Entry 9JCM (X-ray diffraction, 3.49 A resolution); this record covers chains A and B.

Chain A (and B):
Protein: D-3-phosphoglycerate dehydrogenase
Organism: Zea mays
Notes: EC 1.1.1.95; chain B of this document is another copy of the same molecule, construct and numbering; everything in this record applies to it too
Reference sequence: A0A1D6DW07 (A0A1D6DW07_MAIZE); numbering as in UniProt (aligned over 1-387)
Sequence (387 residues; numbered 1 to 387; the number before each row is that of its first residue):
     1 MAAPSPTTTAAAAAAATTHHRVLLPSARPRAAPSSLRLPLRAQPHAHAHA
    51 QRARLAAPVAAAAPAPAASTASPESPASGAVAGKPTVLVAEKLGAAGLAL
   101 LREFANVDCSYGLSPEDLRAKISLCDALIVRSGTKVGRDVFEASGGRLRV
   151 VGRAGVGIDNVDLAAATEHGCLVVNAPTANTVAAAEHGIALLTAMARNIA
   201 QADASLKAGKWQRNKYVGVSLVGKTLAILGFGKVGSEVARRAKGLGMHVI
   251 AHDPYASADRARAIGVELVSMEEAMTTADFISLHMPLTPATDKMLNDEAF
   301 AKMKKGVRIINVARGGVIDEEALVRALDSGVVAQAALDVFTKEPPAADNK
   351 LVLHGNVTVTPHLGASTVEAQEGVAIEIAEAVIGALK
Disordered / not traced: 1-82
What the authors report for this chain:
  - contacts within the chain: Ser-282/His-284 (hydrogen bond)
  - mutagenesis - S282L: decreased catalytic activity
  - mutagenesis - S282L/H284A: decreased binding to NAD+
  - mutagenesis - S282L/H284A: increased catalytic activity
  - mutagenesis - S282L: increased binding to NAD+

Interface between chain A and chain B:
Contacting residue pairs - 109 pairs, chain A then chain B:
  Ala-183(A) / Arg-197(B)  hydrogen bond (backbone-side chain)
  Glu-186(A) / Arg-197(B)  salt bridge
  Glu-186(A) / Val-219(B)
  Glu-186(A) / Ser-220(B)
  Glu-186(A) / Leu-221(B)  hydrogen bond (side chain-backbone)
  Glu-186(A) / Val-222(B)  hydrogen bond (side chain-backbone)
  His-187(A) / Arg-197(B)
  His-187(A) / Ile-199(B)
  Ala-190(A) / Thr-193(B)
  Leu-191(A) / Ile-199(B)  hydrophobic
  Thr-193(A) / Ala-190(B)
  Thr-193(A) / Thr-193(B)  hydrogen bond
  Ala-194(A) / Ala-194(B)  hydrophobic
  Ala-194(A) / Ile-199(B)  hydrophobic
  Arg-197(A) / Ala-183(B)  hydrogen bond (side chain-backbone)
  Arg-197(A) / Glu-186(B)  salt bridge
  Arg-197(A) / His-187(B)
  Arg-197(A) / Ala-190(B)
  Arg-197(A) / Leu-363(B)
  Arg-197(A) / Gly-364(B)  hydrogen bond (side chain-backbone)
  Arg-197(A) / Thr-367(B)
  Ile-199(A) / His-187(B)
  Ile-199(A) / Leu-191(B)  hydrophobic
  Ile-199(A) / Thr-358(B)
  Ala-200(A) / Asp-203(B)
  Ala-202(A) / Thr-360(B)
  Ala-202(A) / Leu-363(B)  hydrophobic
  Asp-203(A) / Ala-200(B)
  Asp-203(A) / Val-357(B)
  Asp-203(A) / Thr-358(B)
  Asp-203(A) / Val-359(B)  hydrogen bond (side chain-backbone)
  Leu-206(A) / Val-352(B)
  Leu-206(A) / Val-359(B)  hydrophobic
  Leu-206(A) / Thr-360(B)
  Leu-206(A) / Pro-361(B)
  Lys-207(A) / Val-352(B)
  Lys-207(A) / Leu-353(B)
  Lys-207(A) / His-354(B)
  Lys-207(A) / Val-357(B)  hydrogen bond (side chain-backbone)
  Trp-211(A) / Glu-343(B)
  Trp-211(A) / Pro-344(B)  hydrophobic
  Trp-211(A) / Pro-345(B)
  Trp-211(A) / Pro-361(B)  hydrophobic
  Arg-213(A) / Pro-361(B)
  Arg-213(A) / His-362(B)
  Arg-213(A) / Leu-363(B)
  Tyr-216(A) / Leu-363(B)
  Val-217(A) / Ser-366(B)
  Gly-218(A) / Ser-366(B)  hydrogen bond (backbone-backbone)
  Gly-218(A) / Thr-367(B)
  Gly-218(A) / Val-368(B)  hydrogen bond (backbone-backbone)
  Val-219(A) / Thr-367(B)
  Val-219(A) / Val-368(B)  hydrophobic
  Val-219(A) / Glu-369(B)
  Ser-220(A) / Glu-186(B)
  Ser-220(A) / Glu-369(B)  hydrogen bond
  Leu-221(A) / Glu-186(B)  hydrogen bond (backbone-side chain)
  Val-222(A) / Val-182(B)  hydrophobic
  Val-222(A) / Glu-186(B)
  Val-222(A) / Arg-241(B)
  Lys-224(A) / Glu-369(B)  salt bridge
  Arg-240(A) / Leu-245(B)
  Arg-240(A) / Gly-246(B)
  Arg-241(A) / Val-222(B)
  Arg-241(A) / Gly-244(B)
  Arg-241(A) / Leu-245(B)
  Gly-244(A) / Arg-241(B)
  Gly-244(A) / Gly-244(B)
  Leu-245(A) / Ile-189(B)  hydrophobic
  Leu-245(A) / Arg-241(B)
  Gly-246(A) / Arg-240(B)
  Phe-340(A) / Leu-206(B)  hydrophobic
  Glu-343(A) / Trp-211(B)
  Pro-344(A) / Trp-211(B)  hydrophobic
  Pro-345(A) / Trp-211(B)
  Val-352(A) / Leu-206(B)
  Val-352(A) / Lys-207(B)
  Leu-353(A) / Leu-206(B)
  Leu-353(A) / Lys-207(B)
  His-354(A) / Lys-207(B)
  Val-357(A) / Asp-203(B)
  Val-357(A) / Lys-207(B)  hydrogen bond (backbone-side chain)
  Thr-358(A) / Ile-199(B)
  Thr-358(A) / Asp-203(B)
  Val-359(A) / Asp-203(B)  hydrogen bond (backbone-side chain)
  Val-359(A) / Leu-206(B)
  Thr-360(A) / Ile-199(B)
  Thr-360(A) / Ala-202(B)
  Pro-361(A) / Ala-202(B)
  Pro-361(A) / Leu-206(B)  hydrophobic
  Pro-361(A) / Trp-211(B)  hydrophobic
  Pro-361(A) / Arg-213(B)  hydrogen bond (backbone-side chain)
  His-362(A) / Arg-213(B)
  Leu-363(A) / Arg-197(B)  hydrogen bond (backbone-side chain)
  Leu-363(A) / Ala-202(B)  hydrophobic
  Leu-363(A) / Arg-213(B)
  Leu-363(A) / Tyr-216(B)
  Gly-364(A) / Arg-197(B)
  Ser-366(A) / Arg-197(B)
  Ser-366(A) / Arg-213(B)
  Ser-366(A) / Val-217(B)
  Ser-366(A) / Gly-218(B)  hydrogen bond (backbone-backbone)
  Thr-367(A) / Gly-218(B)  hydrogen bond (side chain-backbone)
  Thr-367(A) / Val-219(B)  hydrogen bond (side chain-backbone)
  Thr-367(A) / Ser-220(B)  hydrogen bond (side chain-backbone)
  Val-368(A) / Gly-218(B)  hydrogen bond (backbone-backbone)
  Glu-369(A) / Val-219(B)
  Glu-369(A) / Ser-220(B)  hydrogen bond
  Glu-369(A) / Lys-224(B)  salt bridge
Interface residues without a listed pair, chain A (51 interface residues in all): Val-182, Ile-189, Ala-365
Interface residues without a listed pair, chain B (54 interface residues in all): Asn-198, Gln-201, Phe-340, Ala-365, Gln-371

Summary:
51 residues of chain A and 54 residues of chain B are in contact; the contacts include 22 hydrogen bonds and 4
salt bridges. Among the polar pairs are Glu-186(A)/Arg-197(B), Lys-224(A)/Glu-369(B) and
Ala-183(A)/Arg-197(B). From the paper: S282L of chain A reduces catalytic activity; contacts within the chain
involving Ser-282(A) and His-284(A).
Both chains are D-3-phosphoglycerate dehydrogenase (Zea mays). Entry 9JCM (Crystal structure of Zea mays
3-phosphoglycerate dehydrogenase) was determined by X-ray diffraction together with 9JCN from the same study.
